6W21 - chains A and F of the 21 polymer chains in the assembly; structure by electron microscopy, 3.30 A resolution.

== Chain A (and F) ==
Protein: ATP-dependent Clp protease ATP-binding subunit ClpA
From: Escherichia coli (strain K12)
Notes: chain F of this document is another copy of the same molecule, construct and numbering; everything in this record applies to it too
UniProt: P0ABH9 (CLPA_ECOLI); numbering as in UniProt (aligned over 1-758)
Chain sequence (758 residues; row label = number of the first residue in the row):
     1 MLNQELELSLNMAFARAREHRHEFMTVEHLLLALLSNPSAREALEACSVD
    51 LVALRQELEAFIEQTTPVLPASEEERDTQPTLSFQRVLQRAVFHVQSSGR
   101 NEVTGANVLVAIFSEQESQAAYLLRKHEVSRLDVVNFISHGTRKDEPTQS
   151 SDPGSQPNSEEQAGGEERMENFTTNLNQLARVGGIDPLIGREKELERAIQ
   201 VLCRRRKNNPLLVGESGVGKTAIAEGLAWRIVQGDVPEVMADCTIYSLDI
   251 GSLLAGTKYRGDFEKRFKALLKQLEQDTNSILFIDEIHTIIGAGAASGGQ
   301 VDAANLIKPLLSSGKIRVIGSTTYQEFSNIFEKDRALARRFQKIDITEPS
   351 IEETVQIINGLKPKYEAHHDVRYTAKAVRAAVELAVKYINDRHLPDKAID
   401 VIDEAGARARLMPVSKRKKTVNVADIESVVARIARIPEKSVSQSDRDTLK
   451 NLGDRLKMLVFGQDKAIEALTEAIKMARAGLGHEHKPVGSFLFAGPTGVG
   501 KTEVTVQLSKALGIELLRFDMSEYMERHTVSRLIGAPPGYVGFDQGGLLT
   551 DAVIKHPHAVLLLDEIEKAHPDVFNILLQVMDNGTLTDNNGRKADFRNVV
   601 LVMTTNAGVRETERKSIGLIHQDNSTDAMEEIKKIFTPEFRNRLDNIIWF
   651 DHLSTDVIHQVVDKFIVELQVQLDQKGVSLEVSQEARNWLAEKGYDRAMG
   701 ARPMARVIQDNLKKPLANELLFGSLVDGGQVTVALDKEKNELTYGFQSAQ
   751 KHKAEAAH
Disordered / not traced: 1-168, 293-300, 610-614, 747-758 (chain F: 1-168, 293-302, 747-758)
Ligand contacts:
  - ADP (adenosine-5'-diphosphate), molecule 1: Asp186, Pro187, Leu188, Ile189, Arg191, Ser216, Gly217, Val218, Gly219, Lys220, Thr221, Ala222, Ile357, Leu361, Pro395, Asp396, Ile399
  - ADP, molecule 2: Leu459, Val460, Phe461, Thr497, Gly498, Val499, Gly500, Lys501, Thr502, Glu503, Val661, Lys664, Phe665, Ala701, Arg702
  - ATP (adenosine-5'-triphosphate): Arg206, Ser312, Ala336, Arg339, Arg340
UniProt features mapped onto this chain:
  - binding site (ATP): Gly214 to Thr221, Gly495 to Thr502
What the authors report for this chain:
  - conformationally variable residues (loop rearrangement): Thr604, Thr637

== Chain A / chain F interface ==
Contacting residue pairs (58):
  Gly184(A) - Arg206(F)
  Asp186(A) - Arg206(F)  salt bridge
  Thr221(A) - Arg335(F)
  Asp249(A) - Lys308(F)  salt bridge
  Gly251(A) - Asn305(F)  hydrogen bond (backbone-side chain)
  Ser252(A) - Asn305(F)
  Ala255(A) - Asn305(F)
  Asp285(A) - Arg335(F)  salt bridge
  Glu286(A) - Arg335(F)  salt bridge
  Lys364(A) - Arg205(F)
  Tyr365(A) - Arg205(F)
  Tyr365(A) - Arg206(F)
  His368(A) - Cys203(F)  hydrogen bond (side chain-backbone)
  His368(A) - Arg204(F)  hydrogen bond (side chain-backbone)
  His368(A) - Arg205(F)  hydrogen bond (side chain-backbone)
  His369(A) - Cys203(F)
  His369(A) - Arg204(F)
  Asp400(A) - Arg204(F)  salt bridge
  Asp400(A) - Lys207(F)  salt bridge
  Asp403(A) - Arg204(F)  salt bridge
  Asp403(A) - Arg205(F)  hydrogen bond (side chain-backbone)
  Asp403(A) - Arg206(F)  hydrogen bond (side chain-backbone)
  Glu404(A) - Arg197(F)  salt bridge
  Ala407(A) - Gln200(F)
  Arg408(A) - Gln200(F)
  Arg410(A) - Val239(F)
  Leu411(A) - Glu196(F)
  Leu411(A) - Ile199(F)  hydrophobic
  Leu411(A) - Gln200(F)
  Leu411(A) - Cys203(F)  hydrophobic
  Leu411(A) - Pro237(F)  hydrophobic
  Val414(A) - Pro237(F)  hydrophobic
  Arg432(A) - Arg197(F)
  Arg432(A) - Gln200(F)  hydrogen bond
  Arg532(A) - Arg527(F)
  Asp544(A) - Pro538(F)
  Gln545(A) - Ser531(F)
  Gln545(A) - Gly539(F)
  Gln672(A) - Gly480(F)
  Gln672(A) - Gly482(F)
  Lys676(A) - Ala479(F)
  Arg702(A) - Asn642(F)
  Arg706(A) - Leu644(F)  hydrogen bond (side chain-backbone)
  Arg706(A) - Asp645(F)  hydrogen bond (side chain-backbone)
  Lys713(A) - Leu481(F)  hydrogen bond (side chain-backbone)
  Lys714(A) - Glu472(F)  salt bridge
  Lys714(A) - Met476(F)
  Ala717(A) - Met476(F)  hydrophobic
  Ala717(A) - Leu481(F)  hydrophobic
  Asn718(A) - Glu472(F)
  Leu720(A) - Arg446(F)  hydrogen bond (backbone-side chain)
  Leu721(A) - Arg446(F)  hydrogen bond (backbone-side chain)
  Leu721(A) - Leu449(F)  hydrophobic
  Leu721(A) - Lys450(F)
  Leu721(A) - Lys475(F)
  Leu721(A) - Arg478(F)
  Phe722(A) - Lys450(F)  hydrogen bond (backbone-side chain)
  Gly723(A) - Arg446(F)
Other interface residues (no listed pair), chain A (43 interface residues in all): Pro413, Arg518, Asp520, Glu523, Leu548, Leu673
Other interface residues (no listed pair), chain F (40 interface residues in all): Glu238, Arg317, Gln342, Pro571, Asp572, Asn575, Thr637, Glu639

== Overview ==
The interface between chain A and chain F involves 43 residues on one side and 40 on the other; the contacts
include 13 hydrogen bonds and 9 salt bridges. Polar pairs include Asp186(A)-Arg206(F), Asp249(A)-Lys308(F) and
Asp285(A)-Arg335(F). Chain A binds ADP and ATP. From the paper: conformational variability at Thr604(A) and
Thr637(A).
Both chains are ATP-dependent Clp protease ATP-binding subunit ClpA (Escherichia coli (strain K12)). Entry
6W21 (ClpAP Engaged2 State bound to RepA-GFP) was determined by electron microscopy, deposited together with
6UQE, 6UQO, 6W1Z, 6W20, 6W22, 6W23 and 6W24.
